8WUW - chains a and b of the 28 polymer chains in the assembly; structure by electron microscopy, 2.60 A resolution.

== Chain a (and b) ==
Molecule: Co-chaperonin GroES
Organism: Hydrogenobacter thermophilus TK-6
Notes: chain b of this document is another copy of the same molecule, construct and numbering; everything in this record applies to it too
UniProt: D3DK85 (D3DK85_HYDTT); residues 1-96 here = UniProt positions 1-96
Chain sequence (96 residues; each row starts with the number of its first residue):
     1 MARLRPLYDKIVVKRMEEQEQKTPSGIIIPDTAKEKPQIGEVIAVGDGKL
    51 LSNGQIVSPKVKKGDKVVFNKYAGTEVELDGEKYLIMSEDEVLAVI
Disordered / not traced: 1-2

== Chain a / chain b interface ==
Pairs across the interface - 24 pairs, chain a then chain b:
  R3(a) with K66(b); I96(b)
  L4(a) with A94(b), hydrophobic; V95(b); I96(b)
  R5(a) with A94(b); V95(b), hydrogen bond (backbone-backbone)
  L7(a) with V61(b), hydrophobic; E89(b); V92(b), hydrophobic; L93(b); V95(b), hydrophobic
  Y8(a) with K60(b); E89(b)
  K10(a) with L93(b)
  D47(a) with K60(b), salt bridge
  S52(a) with L51(b)
  N53(a) with L51(b); Q55(b)
  G54(a) with L51(b)
  I56(a) with K60(b)
  E76(a) with Q38(b)
  V77(a) with V68(b), hydrophobic
  I86(a) with L93(b), hydrophobic
Other interface residues (no listed pair), chain a (17 interface residues in all): P6, L50, L79
Other interface residues (no listed pair), chain b (18 interface residues in all): S52, N53, V57, S58, K62

== Overview ==
17 residues of chain a face 18 of chain b across their interface; the contacts include 1 hydrogen bond and 1
salt bridge. Among the polar pairs are D47(a)-K60(b) and R5(a)-V95(b).
Chain a and chain b are both Co-chaperonin GroES (Hydrogenobacter thermophilus TK-6); the structure, Cryo-EM
structure of H. thermophilus GroEL-GroES2 asymmetric football complex, was determined by electron microscopy,
deposited together with 8WU4, 8WUC and 8WUX.
